Entry 5G1D (X-ray diffraction, 2.81 A resolution); this record covers chains A and B of the 4 polymer chains in the assembly.

Chain A (and B):
Name: Syntenin-1
From: Rattus norvegicus
Notes: chain B of this document is another copy of the same molecule, construct and numbering; everything in this record applies to it too
Reference sequence: Q9JI92 (SDCB1_RAT); residue numbers follow UniProt; this construct covers 108-300
Chain sequence (201 residues; row label = number of the first residue in the row):
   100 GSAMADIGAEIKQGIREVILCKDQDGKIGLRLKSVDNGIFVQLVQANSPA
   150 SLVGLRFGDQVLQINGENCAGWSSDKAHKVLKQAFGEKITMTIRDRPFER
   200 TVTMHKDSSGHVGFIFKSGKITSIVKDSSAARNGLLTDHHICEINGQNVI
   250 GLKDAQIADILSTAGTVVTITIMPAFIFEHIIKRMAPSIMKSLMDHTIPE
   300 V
Unresolved in the structure: 100-111, 185-186, 282-300 (chain B: 100-111, 185-187, 282-300)
Construct notes: expression tag (100-107)
What the authors report for this chain:
  - mutagenesis - V211A: abolished localization to membrane localization of PKCalpha
  - self-association interface (contacts with another copy of this molecule); pairs are residue here / residue on that copy: Asp174-Lys178 (salt bridge), Phe275-Phe275, Gln162, Ala169, Arg193, Phe197, Arg199, Arg199, Ala230, Ala230, Arg231, Arg231, Asn232, Asn232
  - mutagenesis - Q162G/A169D/R193A/F197G: abolished binding to dimerize
  - mutagenesis - V211A: abolished signaling in response to syndecan-4
  - mutagenesis - H210A: unchanged signaling in response to syndecan-4
  - mutagenesis - Q162G/A169D/R193A/F197G: abolished binding to Syntenin-1 (chain A)
  - mutagenesis - Q162G/A169D/R193A/F197G: decreased binding to syndecan-4

How chain A and chain B interact:
Contacting residue pairs (39; chain A residue first):
  Val134(A) with Leu235(B)
  Asp135(A) with Leu235(B); Thr236(B), hydrogen bond (backbone-backbone); Asp237(B); His238(B)
  Asn136(A) with Thr236(B), hydrogen bond
  Gly137(A) with Leu235(B)
  Phe139(A) with Leu235(B), hydrophobic
  Gln159(A) with Gly233(B)
  Leu161(A) with Arg231(B); Asn232(B); Gly233(B)
  Gln162(A) with Arg231(B)
  Asn167(A) with Ala230(B); Arg231(B)
  Ala169(A) with Ala230(B), hydrophobic
  Arg193(A) with Asn232(B), hydrogen bond (side chain-backbone)
  Pro196(A) with Arg199(B)
  Arg199(A) with Arg193(B); Pro196(B); Phe197(B)
  Thr200(A) with Arg193(B), hydrogen bond (backbone-side chain)
  Asp226(A) with Asn167(B)
  Ala230(A) with Asn167(B)
  Arg231(A) with Leu161(B); Gln162(B); Asn167(B)
  Gly233(A) with Gln159(B), hydrogen bond (backbone-side chain); Leu161(B)
  Leu235(A) with Val134(B); Asp135(B); Gly137(B); Phe139(B), hydrophobic; Gln159(B)
  Thr236(A) with Asp135(B), hydrogen bond (side chain-backbone); Asn136(B), hydrogen bond
  Asp237(A) with Asp135(B)
  His238(A) with Asp135(B)
  Phe275(A) with Phe275(B), hydrophobic
Also at the interface, not in a pair above, chain A (28 interface residues in all): Phe197, Val201, Ile223, Asn232, Ile276
Also at the interface, not in a pair above, chain B (28 interface residues in all): Ala169, Thr200, Val201, Ile223, Asp226, Pro273

Summary:
Chain A and chain B each contribute 28 residues to their interface, with 7 hydrogen bonds. Polar pairs include
Asn136(A)-Thr236(B), Arg193(A)-Asn232(B) and Thr200(A)-Arg193(B). From the paper: V211A of chain A abolishes
localization to membrane localization of PKCalpha; a self-association interface involving Gln162(A), Ala169(A)
and Asp174(A) among others; 3 substitutions were tested in all.
Both chains are Syntenin-1 (Rattus norvegicus). Entry 5G1D (The complex structure of syntenin-1 PDZ domain
with c-terminal extension) was determined by X-ray diffraction, deposited together with 5G1E.
